Entry 1KQ4 (X-ray diffraction, 2.25 A resolution); this record covers chains C and D of the 4 polymer chains in the assembly.

# Chain C (and D)
Name: Hypothetical protein TM0449
Source organism: Thermotoga maritima
Notes: chain D of this document is another copy of the same molecule, construct and numbering; everything in this record applies to it too
Reference sequence: Q9WYT0 (THYX_THEMA); residues 1-220 here = UniProt positions 1-220
Sequence (232 residues; numbered -11 to 220; the number before each row is that of its first residue; numbers below 1 keep their minus sign (Mse-11 is residue -11)):
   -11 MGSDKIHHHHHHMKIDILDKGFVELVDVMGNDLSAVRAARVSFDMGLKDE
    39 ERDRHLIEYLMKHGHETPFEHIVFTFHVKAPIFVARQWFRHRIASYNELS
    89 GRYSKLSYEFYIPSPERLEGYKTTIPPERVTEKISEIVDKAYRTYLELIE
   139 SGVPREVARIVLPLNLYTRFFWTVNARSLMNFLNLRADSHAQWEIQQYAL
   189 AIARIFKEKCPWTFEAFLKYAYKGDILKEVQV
Unresolved in the structure: -11 to 0, 33-36, 92-93 (chain D: -11 to 0, 32-36, 216-220)
Modified positions: Mse-11, Mse33 (selenomethionine); Mse1, Mse17, Mse49, Mse168 (selenomethionine; parent Met)
Differences from the reference sequence: expression tag (-11 to 0); modified residue (1, 17, 33, 49, 168)
Ligand contacts:
  - FAD (flavin-adenine dinucleotide), molecule 1: His53, Thr55, Glu58, Ile81, Asn163, Arg165, Ser166
  - FAD, molecule 2: Arg78, His79, Arg80, Ile81, Ser166, Asn169, Leu173, Arg174, His178, Ala179
  - FAD, molecule 3: Ala82, Ser83, Tyr84, Asn85, Glu86, Ser88, Arg90

# Interface between chain C and chain D
Pairs across the interface (60; chain C residue first):
  Glu12(C) with Phe31(D)
  Val14(C) with Arg25(D); Phe31(D)
  Asp15(C) with Mse17(D); Gly18(D)
  Val16(C) with Mse17(D)
  Mse17(C) with Asp15(D); Val16(D); Mse17(D), hydrophobic; Val61(D); Thr63(D); Thr161(D)
  Gly18(C) with Asp15(D)
  Arg25(C) with Phe159(D)
  Ala26(C) with Asn85(D); Phe159(D), hydrophobic
  Ala27(C) with Tyr91(D)
  Val29(C) with His65(D); Asn85(D); Glu86(D); Leu87(D); Arg157(D), hydrogen bond (backbone-side chain); Phe158(D), hydrophobic; Phe159(D)
  Ser30(C) with Phe159(D)
  Phe31(C) with Glu12(D); Leu13(D); Val14(D), hydrophobic; His65(D)
  Leu44(C) with Tyr91(D), hydrophobic
  Tyr47(C) with Tyr91(D)
  Leu48(C) with Tyr91(D)
  His53(C) with Asn85(D); Tyr91(D)
  Thr55(C) with Asn85(D), hydrogen bond
  Pro56(C) with Asn85(D)
  Glu58(C) with Ser83(D), hydrogen bond
  His59(C) with Ser83(D); Asn85(D), hydrogen bond; Thr161(D), hydrogen bond
  Val61(C) with Mse17(D)
  Thr63(C) with Mse17(D)
  His65(C) with Val29(D)
  Ser83(C) with Glu58(D), hydrogen bond; His59(D)
  Asn85(C) with Ala26(D); Val29(D); Thr55(D), hydrogen bond; Pro56(D); His59(D), hydrogen bond
  Glu86(C) with Val29(D)
  Leu87(C) with Arg28(D); Val29(D), hydrophobic
  Arg157(C) with Val29(D), hydrogen bond (side chain-backbone)
  Phe158(C) with Val29(D), hydrophobic
  Phe159(C) with Arg25(D); Ala26(D), hydrophobic; Val29(D); Ser30(D)
  Thr161(C) with His59(D), hydrogen bond
Other interface residues (no listed pair), chain C (35 interface residues in all): Arg28, Ala82, Tyr84, Asn163
Other interface residues (no listed pair), chain D (32 interface residues in all): Tyr84, Trp160, Asn163

# In short
35 residues of chain C and 32 residues of chain D are in contact; the contacts include 10 hydrogen bonds.
Among the polar pairs are Val29(C)-Arg157(D), Thr55(C)-Asn85(D) and Glu58(C)-Ser83(D). Bound to chain C: 3
copies of flavin-adenine dinucleotide.
Chain C and chain D are both Hypothetical protein TM0449 (Thermotoga maritima); the structure, Crystal
structure of a THY1-complementing protein (TM0449) from thermotoga maritima at 2.25 A resolution, was
determined by X-ray diffraction together with 1KQ3 from the same study.
